PDB entry 3OKJ | X-ray diffraction, 2.70 A resolution | chains I and Y of the 28 polymer chains in the assembly

Chain I:
Protein: Proteasome component PUP3
Organism: Saccharomyces cerevisiae
Notes: EC 3.4.25.1
Reference sequence: P25451 (PSB3_YEAST); the construct lacks a stretch of the UniProt sequence and is renumbered around it, so the offset changes along the chain: -8 to -1 = UniProt 2-9; 1-36 = UniProt 10-45; 38-105 = UniProt 46-113; 106-122 = UniProt 117-133; 2 more segments
Sequence (204 residues; each row starts with the number of its first residue; note: 3 numbers in that range are skipped by the numbering (no residue carries them; nothing is unmodelled there); a row labelled like 10A-10C holds insertion residues (10A, then the next letters in order); numbers below 1 keep their minus sign (Ser-8 is residue -8)):
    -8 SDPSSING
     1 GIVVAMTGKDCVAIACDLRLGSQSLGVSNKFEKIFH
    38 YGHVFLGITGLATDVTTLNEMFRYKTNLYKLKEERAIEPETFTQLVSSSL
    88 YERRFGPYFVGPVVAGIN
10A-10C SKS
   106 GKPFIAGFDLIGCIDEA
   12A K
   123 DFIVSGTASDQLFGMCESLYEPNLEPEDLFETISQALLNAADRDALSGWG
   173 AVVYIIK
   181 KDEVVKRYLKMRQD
Swiss-Prot annotation at these positions:
  - modified residue: Ser22 (Phosphoserine)
  - cross-link: Lys62 (Glycyl lysine isopeptide (Lys-Gly) (interchain with G-Cter in ubiquitin))

Chain Y:
Protein: Proteasome component PRE2
Organism: Saccharomyces cerevisiae
Notes: EC 3.4.25.1; fragment: sequence database residues 77-287
Reference sequence: P30656 (PSB5_YEAST); the construct lacks a stretch of the UniProt sequence and is renumbered around it, so the offset changes along the chain: 1-105 = UniProt 76-180; 106-181 = UniProt 183-258; 183-211 = UniProt 259-287
Sequence (212 residues; numbered 1 to 211 plus 2 insertion-coded residues; 1 number in that range is skipped by the numbering (no residue carries it; nothing is unmodelled there); the number before each row is that of its first residue; a row labelled like 10A-10B holds insertion residues (10A, then the next letters in order)):
     1 TTTLAFRFQGGIIVAVDSRATAGNWVASQTVKKVIEINPFLLGTMAGGAA
    51 DCQFWETWLGSQCRLHELREKERISVAAASKILSNLVYQYKGAGLSMGTM
   101 ICGYT
10A-10B RK
   106 EGPTIYYVDSDGTRLKGDIFCVGSGQTFAYGVLDSNYKWDLSVEDALYLG
   156 KRSILAAAHRDAYSGGSVNLYHVTED
   183 GWIYHGNHDVGELFWKVKEEEGSFNNVIG
Glycans and other covalent adducts: Z-Leu-Leu-TyrCOCHO, hemiketal form (EP9) linked to Thr1
Ligand contacts: Z-Leu-Leu-TyrCOCHO, hemiketal form (EP9; N-[(benzyloxy)carbonyl]-L-leucyl-N-[(2S,3S)-3-hydroxy-1-(4-hydroxyphenyl)-4-oxobutan-2-yl]-L-leucinamide): Arg19, Ala20, Thr21, Ala22, Gly23, Ala27, Val31, Lys33, Met45, Ala46, Gly47, Gly48, Ala49, Gln53, Ser129, Tyr168

Interface between chain I and chain Y:
Contacting residue pairs - 44 pairs, chain I then chain Y:
  Arg19(I) - Ala167(Y)
  Ser24(I) - Arg165(Y)
  Ser24(I) - Asp166(Y)
  Ser24(I) - Ala167(Y)  hydrogen bond (backbone-backbone)
  Ser24(I) - Tyr168(Y)
  Leu25(I) - Phe133(Y)  hydrophobic
  Leu25(I) - Arg165(Y)
  Gly26(I) - Arg165(Y)  hydrogen bond (backbone-side chain)
  Val27(I) - Arg165(Y)  hydrogen bond (backbone-side chain)
  Asn29(I) - His164(Y)
  Asn29(I) - Asn208(Y)  hydrogen bond
  Asn29(I) - Val209(Y)
  Lys30(I) - Asn208(Y)  hydrogen bond
  Gln133(I) - Trp25(Y)
  Arg165(I) - Asn24(Y)
  Arg165(I) - Trp25(Y)
  Arg165(I) - Val26(Y)  hydrogen bond (side chain-backbone)
  Arg165(I) - Ala27(Y)  hydrogen bond (side chain-backbone)
  Arg165(I) - Ser28(Y)
  Asp166(I) - Asn24(Y)
  Asp166(I) - Val26(Y)
  Ala167(I) - Asn24(Y)  hydrogen bond (backbone-backbone)
  Ala167(I) - Val26(Y)
  Ala167(I) - Ala167(Y)
  Ala167(I) - Tyr168(Y)  hydrophobic
  Leu168(I) - Asn24(Y)
  Trp171(I) - His164(Y)  hydrogen bond (side chain-backbone)
  Trp171(I) - Arg165(Y)
  Lys190(I) - Trp197(Y)
  Met191(I) - Trp197(Y)
  Arg192(I) - Gln29(Y)
  Arg192(I) - Gly171(Y)  hydrogen bond (side chain-backbone)
  Arg192(I) - Asp191(Y)  salt bridge
  Arg192(I) - Gly193(Y)
  Gln193(I) - His164(Y)  hydrogen bond (backbone-side chain)
  Gln193(I) - Phe196(Y)
  Gln193(I) - Trp197(Y)
  Gln193(I) - Val209(Y)
  Asp194(I) - Arg19(Y)  salt bridge
  Asp194(I) - Gln29(Y)  hydrogen bond
  Asp194(I) - Ala163(Y)
  Asp194(I) - Ser169(Y)
  Asp194(I) - Gly170(Y)
  Asp194(I) - Gly171(Y)  hydrogen bond (side chain-backbone)
Interface residues without a listed pair, chain I (19 interface residues in all): Asp164
Interface residues without a listed pair, chain Y (26 interface residues in all): Thr21, Val192, Ile210

In short:
19 residues of chain I and 26 residues of chain Y are in contact, with 13 hydrogen bonds and 2 salt bridges.
Among the polar pairs are Arg192(I)-Asp191(Y), Asp194(I)-Arg19(Y) and Gly26(I)-Arg165(Y). Z-Leu-Leu-TyrCOCHO,
hemiketal form is covalently linked to Thr1(Y).
Chain I is Proteasome component PUP3 and chain Y is Proteasome component PRE2, both from Saccharomyces
cerevisiae; the structure, Alpha-keto-aldehyde binding mechanism reveals a novel lead structure motif for
proteasome inhibition, was determined by X-ray diffraction.
